PDB entry 5XUZ | X-ray diffraction, 2.40 A resolution | chains A and B of the 4 polymer chains in the assembly

Chain A:
Molecule: LbCpf1
Source organism: Lachnospiraceae bacterium ND2006
Sequence (1231 residues; row label = number of the first residue in the row; numbers below 1 keep their minus sign (Gly-2 is residue -2)):
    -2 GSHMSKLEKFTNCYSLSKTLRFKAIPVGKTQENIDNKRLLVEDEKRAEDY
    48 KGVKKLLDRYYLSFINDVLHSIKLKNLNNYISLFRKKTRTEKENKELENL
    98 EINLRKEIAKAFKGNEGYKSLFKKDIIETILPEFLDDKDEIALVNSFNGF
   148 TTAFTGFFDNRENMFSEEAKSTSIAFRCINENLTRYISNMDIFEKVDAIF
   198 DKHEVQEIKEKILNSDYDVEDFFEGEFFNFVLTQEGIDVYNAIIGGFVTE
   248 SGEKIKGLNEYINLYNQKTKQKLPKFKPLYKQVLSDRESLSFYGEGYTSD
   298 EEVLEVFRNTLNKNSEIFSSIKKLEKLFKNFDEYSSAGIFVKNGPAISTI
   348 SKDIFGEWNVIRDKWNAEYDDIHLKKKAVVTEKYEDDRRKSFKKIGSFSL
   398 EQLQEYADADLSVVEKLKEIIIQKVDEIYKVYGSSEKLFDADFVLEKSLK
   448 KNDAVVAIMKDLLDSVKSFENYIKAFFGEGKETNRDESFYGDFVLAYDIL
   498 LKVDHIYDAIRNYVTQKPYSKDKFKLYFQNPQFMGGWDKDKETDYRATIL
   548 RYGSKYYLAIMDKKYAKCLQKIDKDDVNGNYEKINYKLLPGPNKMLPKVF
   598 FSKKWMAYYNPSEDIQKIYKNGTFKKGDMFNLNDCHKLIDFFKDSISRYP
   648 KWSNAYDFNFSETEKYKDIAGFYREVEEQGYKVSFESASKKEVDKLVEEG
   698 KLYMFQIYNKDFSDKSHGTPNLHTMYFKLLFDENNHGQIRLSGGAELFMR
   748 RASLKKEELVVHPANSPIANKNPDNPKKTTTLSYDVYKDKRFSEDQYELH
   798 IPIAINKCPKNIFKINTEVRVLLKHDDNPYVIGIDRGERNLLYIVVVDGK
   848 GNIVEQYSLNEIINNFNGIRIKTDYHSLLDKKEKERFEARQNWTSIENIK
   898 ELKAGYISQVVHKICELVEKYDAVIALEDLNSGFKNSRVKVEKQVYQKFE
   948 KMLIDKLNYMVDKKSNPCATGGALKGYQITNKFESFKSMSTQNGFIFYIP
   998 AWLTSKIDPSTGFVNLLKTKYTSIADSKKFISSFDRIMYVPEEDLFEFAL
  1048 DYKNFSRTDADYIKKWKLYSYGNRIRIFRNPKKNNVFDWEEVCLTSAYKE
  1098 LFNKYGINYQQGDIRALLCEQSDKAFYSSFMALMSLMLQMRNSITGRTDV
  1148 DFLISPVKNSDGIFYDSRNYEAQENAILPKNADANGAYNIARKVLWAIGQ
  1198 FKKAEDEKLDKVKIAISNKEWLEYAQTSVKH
Disordered / not traced: 373-375, 1075-1084, 1227-1228
Metal / ion sites: Mg2+: Thr716 (shared with A-4(B) of chain B)
What the authors report for this chain:
  - binding site for the 29-nt DNA strand: Lys538, Tyr542
  - conformationally variable residues (order/disorder transition): Lys595
  - catalytic residues: Arg1138 (proposed by the authors, not directly observed)
  - mutagenesis - D832A, E925A, D1180A: abolished catalytic activity
  - mutagenesis - R1138A: decreased catalytic activity

Chain B:
Molecule: crRNA
Sequence (40 nucleotides; row label = number of the first residue in the row; numbers below 1 keep their minus sign (A-20 is residue -20)):
   -20 AAUUUCUACUAAGUGUAGAUGGAAAUUAGGUGCGCUUGGC
Metal / ion sites: Mg2+: A-4 (shared with Thr716(A) of chain A); Na+: U10, G11

Interface between chain A and chain B:
Residue-residue contacts (134; chain A residue first):
  Ser14(A) with G0(B), base contact
  Lys15(A) with G0(B), salt bridge to the phosphate
  Thr16(A) with G0(B), hydrogen bond to the base; G1(B), hydrogen bond to the sugar
  Arg18(A) with U-17(B), hydrogen bond to the base; U-16(B), sugar contact; G1(B), salt bridge to the phosphate
  Phe19(A) with U-17(B), sugar contact
  Lys20(A) with U-17(B), hydrogen bond to the sugar
  Lys51(A) with A3(B), hydrogen bond to the phosphate; A4(B), salt bridge to the phosphate
  Asp55(A) with U5(B), phosphate contact
  Asn157(A) with A3(B), hydrogen bond to the sugar; A4(B), hydrogen bond to the sugar
  Arg158(A) with A4(B), hydrogen bond to the sugar; U5(B), salt bridge to the phosphate
  Arg174(A) with U6(B), hydrogen bond to the sugar; A7(B), salt bridge to the phosphate
  Lys251(A) with U15(B), sugar contact
  Lys253(A) with U16(B), hydrogen bond to the sugar
  Leu261(A) with U16(B), sugar contact; G17(B), sugar contact
  Gln264(A) with G17(B), hydrogen bond to the sugar; G18(B), hydrogen bond to the sugar
  Lys267(A) with G18(B), hydrogen bond to the sugar; C19(B), sugar contact
  Tyr277(A) with A7(B), phosphate contact
  Lys278(A) with U6(B), salt bridge to the phosphate; A7(B), hydrogen bond to the phosphate
  Gln279(A) with U6(B), phosphate contact
  Val280(A) with U5(B), phosphate contact; U6(B), phosphate contact
  Leu281(A) with U5(B), phosphate contact; U6(B), hydrogen bond to the phosphate
  Ser345(A) with C19(B), base contact
  Trp355(A) with C19(B), base contact
  Arg359(A) with C19(B), salt bridge to the phosphate
  Arg386(A) with G18(B), hydrogen bond to the phosphate; C19(B), salt bridge to the phosphate
  Lys390(A) with G17(B), phosphate contact; G18(B), salt bridge to the phosphate
  Lys464(A) with G13(B), hydrogen bond to the phosphate; C14(B), salt bridge to the phosphate
  Asp501(A) with C14(B), sugar contact
  Tyr504(A) with C12(B), sugar contact; G13(B), sugar contact
  Asp505(A) with G13(B), hydrogen bond to the sugar
  Arg508(A) with C12(B), hydrogen bond to the sugar; G13(B), hydrogen bond to the sugar
  Lys520(A) with A2(B), salt bridge to the phosphate
  Asn706(A) with U-17(B), phosphate contact
  Lys707(A) with U-18(B), hydrogen bond to the base; U-17(B), hydrogen bond to the phosphate; U-5(B), phosphate contact
  Ser710(A) with G-6(B), hydrogen bond to the phosphate
  Lys712(A) with U-7(B), phosphate contact; G-6(B), phosphate contact
  Ser713(A) with U-5(B), phosphate contact
  His714(A) with A-9(B), salt bridge to the phosphate; G-6(B), sugar contact; U-5(B), salt bridge to the phosphate
  Gly715(A) with U-5(B), hydrogen bond to the phosphate; A-4(B), phosphate contact
  Thr716(A) with A-4(B), hydrogen bond to the phosphate; G-3(B), phosphate contact
  Asn718(A) with U-17(B), base contact; A-2(B), hydrogen bond to the base; U-1(B), base contact
  Leu719(A) with U-1(B), hydrogen bond to the base
  His720(A) with U-1(B), stacking on the base; G0(B), salt bridge to the phosphate
  Glu743(A) with A2(B), sugar contact
  Phe745(A) with A2(B), sugar contact
  Arg747(A) with U-16(B), salt bridge to the phosphate
  His759(A) with A-20(B), hydrogen bond to the sugar
  Ile765(A) with A-20(B), base contact
  Ala766(A) with A-20(B), hydrogen bond to the base
  Asn767(A) with A-20(B), hydrogen bond to the base; U-11(B), hydrogen bond to the sugar; A-10(B), phosphate contact
  Lys768(A) with C-12(B), salt bridge to the phosphate; U-11(B), hydrogen bond to the phosphate
  Asn769(A) with U-11(B), hydrogen bond to the phosphate
  Asn772(A) with U-11(B), hydrogen bond to the phosphate; A-10(B), hydrogen bond to the phosphate
  Lys774(A) with A-10(B), salt bridge to the phosphate; G-8(B), hydrogen bond to the base
  Thr777(A) with U-11(B), hydrogen bond to the sugar; A-10(B), hydrogen bond to the phosphate; G-8(B), base contact
  Leu779(A) with G-8(B), base contact
  Tyr781(A) with A-19(B), hydrogen bond to the base; G-8(B), sugar contact; U-7(B), stacking on the base
  Tyr784(A) with A-19(B), sugar contact
  Lys785(A) with A-20(B), sugar contact; A-19(B), phosphate contact
  Asp786(A) with A-19(B), hydrogen bond to the phosphate
  Lys787(A) with U-18(B), phosphate contact
  Arg788(A) with U-18(B), salt bridge to the phosphate; U-16(B), salt bridge to the phosphate; C-15(B), salt bridge to the phosphate
  Phe789(A) with C-15(B), phosphate contact
  Gln793(A) with U-17(B), hydrogen bond to the phosphate; U-16(B), hydrogen bond to the phosphate
  His797(A) with G1(B), hydrogen bond to the sugar; A2(B), phosphate contact
  Phe863(A) with A-10(B), stacking on the base; U-5(B), sugar contact; A-4(B), sugar contact
  Ile868(A) with A-10(B), base contact
  Thr870(A) with A-13(B), hydrogen bond to the sugar
  Tyr872(A) with U-14(B), hydrogen bond to the sugar; A-13(B), hydrogen bond to the sugar
  Phe884(A) with G11(B), sugar contact
  Arg887(A) with U10(B), hydrogen bond to the sugar; G11(B), hydrogen bond to the sugar
  Gln888(A) with G11(B), phosphate contact; C12(B), hydrogen bond to the phosphate
  Glu898(A) with C-15(B), hydrogen bond to the sugar; U-14(B), sugar contact
  Leu899(A) with U-14(B), phosphate contact; A-13(B), phosphate contact
  Gly902(A) with U-14(B), sugar contact
  Ser905(A) with G-3(B), base contact; A-2(B), sugar contact
  His909(A) with G-3(B), hydrogen bond to the phosphate; A-2(B), salt bridge to the phosphate
  Val936(A) with G9(B), sugar contact
  Lys937(A) with G9(B), phosphate contact; U10(B), phosphate contact
  Lys953(A) with U-1(B), salt bridge to the phosphate
  Lys960(A) with G-3(B), salt bridge to the phosphate; A-2(B), salt bridge to the phosphate
Interface residues without a listed pair, chain A (99 interface residues in all): Phe154, Thr169, Glu257, Ser282, Arg284, Glu467, Tyr705, Thr778, Val783, Pro799, Leu875, Tyr903, Gln906, Asn933, Glu939, Met949, Val958, Lys961
Interface residues without a listed pair, chain B (40 interface residues in all): G8

Summary:
99 residues of chain A face 40 of chain B across their interface; the contacts include 51 hydrogen bonds, 24
salt bridges and 3 aromatic stacking contacts. Polar pairs include Thr16(A)-G0(B), Arg18(A)-U-17(B) and
Lys707(A)-U-18(B). The paper reports the catalytic residue Arg1138(A); D832A, E925A and D1180A of chain A
abolish catalytic activity.
Chain A is LbCpf1 (Lachnospiraceae bacterium ND2006) and chain B is crRNA; the structure, Crystal structure of
Lachnospiraceae bacterium ND2006 Cpf1 in complex with crRNA and target DNA (CCCA PAM), was determined by X-ray
diffraction, deposited together with 5XUS, 5XUT and 5XUU.
